Entry 2AX1 (X-ray diffraction, 2.10 A resolution); this record covers chain A.

Chain A:
Protein: Genome polyprotein
Source organism: Hepatitis C virus
Notes: EC 2.7.7.48; fragment: NS5B RNA-directed RNA polymerase
UniProt: P26663 (POLG_HCVBK); residues 1-570 here correspond to UniProt positions 2419-2988 (UniProt number = residue number + 2418)
Amino-acid sequence (580 residues; numbered 1 to 580; the number before each row is that of its first residue):
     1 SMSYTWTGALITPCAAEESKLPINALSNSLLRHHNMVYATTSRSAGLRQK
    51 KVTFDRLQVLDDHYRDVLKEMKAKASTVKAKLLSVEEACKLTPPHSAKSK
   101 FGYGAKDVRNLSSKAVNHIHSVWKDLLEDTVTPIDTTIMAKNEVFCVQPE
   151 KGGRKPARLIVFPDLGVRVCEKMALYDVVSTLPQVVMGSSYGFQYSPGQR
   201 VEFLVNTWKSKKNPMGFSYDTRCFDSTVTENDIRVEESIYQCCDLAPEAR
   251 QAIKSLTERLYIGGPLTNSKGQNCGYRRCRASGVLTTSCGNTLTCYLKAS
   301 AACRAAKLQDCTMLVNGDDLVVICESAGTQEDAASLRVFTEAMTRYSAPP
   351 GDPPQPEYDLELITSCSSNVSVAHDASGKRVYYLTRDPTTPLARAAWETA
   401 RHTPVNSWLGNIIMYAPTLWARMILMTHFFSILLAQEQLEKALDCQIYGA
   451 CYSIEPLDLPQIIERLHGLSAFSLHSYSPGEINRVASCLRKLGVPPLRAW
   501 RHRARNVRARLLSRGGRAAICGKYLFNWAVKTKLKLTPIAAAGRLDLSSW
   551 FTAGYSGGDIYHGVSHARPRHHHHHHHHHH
Unresolved in the structure: 541-548, 563-580
Construct notes: engineered mutation A499 (Val2917 in P26663), N506 (Ser2924 in P26663), R514 (Gln2932 in P26663), I520 (Thr2938 in P26663), A540 (Pro2958 in P26663), G543 (Ser2961 in P26663), S549 (Gly2967 in P26663), T552 (Val2970 in P26663), G563 (Ser2981 in P26663), V564 (Leu2982 in P26663), H566 (Arg2984 in P26663); expression tag (571-580)
Glycans and other covalent adducts: compound 5EE linked to C366
Ligand contacts: 5EE (5R-(3,4-dichlorophenylmethyl)-3-(2-thiophenesulfonylamino)-4-oxo-2-thionothiazolidine): F193, P197, R200, N316, S368, L384, G410, N411, M414, Y415, Q446, I447, Y448, G449, S556
UniProt features mapped onto this chain:
  - binding site (Mg(2+)): D319

Overview:
Covalently linked compound 5EE: at C366. From UniProt: Mg2+-binding residue D319.
Chain A is Genome polyprotein (Hepatitis C virus); the structure, Hepatitis C Virus NS5b RNA Polymerase in
complex with a covalent inhibitor (5ee), was determined by X-ray diffraction, deposited together with 2AWZ and
2AX0.
